PDB entry 6LVD | electron microscopy, 3.20 A resolution | chains A and C of the 8 polymer chains in the assembly

Chain A (and C):
Name: N, N-dimethylformamidase large subunit
Source organism: Paracoccus sp. SSG05
Notes: EC 3.5.1.56; chain C of this document is another copy of the same molecule, construct and numbering; everything in this record applies to it too
Reference sequence: I6NT79 (I6NT79_9RHOB); residues 1-762 here = UniProt positions 1-762
Sequence (775 residues; row label = number of the first residue in the row):
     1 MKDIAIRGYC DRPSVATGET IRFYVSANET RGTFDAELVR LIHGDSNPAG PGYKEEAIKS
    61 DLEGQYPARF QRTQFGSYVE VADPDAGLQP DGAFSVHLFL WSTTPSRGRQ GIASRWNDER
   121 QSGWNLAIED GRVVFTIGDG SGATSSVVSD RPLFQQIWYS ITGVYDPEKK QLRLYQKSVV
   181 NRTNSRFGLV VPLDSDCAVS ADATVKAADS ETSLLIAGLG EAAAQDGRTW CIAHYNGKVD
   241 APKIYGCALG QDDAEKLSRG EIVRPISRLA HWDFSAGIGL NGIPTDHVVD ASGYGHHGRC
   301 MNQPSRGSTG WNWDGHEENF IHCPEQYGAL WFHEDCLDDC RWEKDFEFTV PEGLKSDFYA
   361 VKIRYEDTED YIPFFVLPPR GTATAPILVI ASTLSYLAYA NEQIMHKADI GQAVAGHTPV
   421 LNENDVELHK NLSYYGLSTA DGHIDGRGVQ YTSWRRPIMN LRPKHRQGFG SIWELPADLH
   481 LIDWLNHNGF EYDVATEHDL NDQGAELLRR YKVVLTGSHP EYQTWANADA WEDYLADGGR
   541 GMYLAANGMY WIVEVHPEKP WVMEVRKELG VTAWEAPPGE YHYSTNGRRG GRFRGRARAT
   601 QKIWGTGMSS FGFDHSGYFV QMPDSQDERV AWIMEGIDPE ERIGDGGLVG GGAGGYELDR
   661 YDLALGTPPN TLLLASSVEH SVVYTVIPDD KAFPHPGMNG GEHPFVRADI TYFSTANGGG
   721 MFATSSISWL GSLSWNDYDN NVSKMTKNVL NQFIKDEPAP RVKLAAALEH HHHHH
Disordered / not traced: 408-418, 466-468, 762-775
Differences from the reference sequence: engineered mutation Ala440 (Tyr in I6NT79); expression tag (763-775)
What the authors report for this chain:
  - mutagenesis - Y440A: abolished binding to Fe
  - catalytic residues: His519
  - mutagenesis - E521A: abolished catalytic activity
  - mutagenesis - S395A: unchanged catalytic activity on DMF
  - mutagenesis - H519A, N547A, E657A: abolished catalytic activity on DMF
  - catalytic residues: Asn547, Glu657 (proposed by the authors, not directly observed)

How chain A and chain C interact:
Contacting residue pairs (96; chain A residue first):
  Arg182(A) - Asp529(C)  salt bridge
  Arg182(A) - Glu532(C)  salt bridge
  Arg182(A) - Asp533(C)  salt bridge
  Arg182(A) - Arg598(C)
  Arg182(A) - Lys602(C)
  Thr183(A) - Arg596(C)
  Thr183(A) - Ala597(C)
  Thr183(A) - Lys602(C)
  Ser185(A) - Lys602(C)  hydrogen bond (backbone-side chain)
  Arg186(A) - Lys602(C)
  Arg186(A) - Leu663(C)
  Arg186(A) - Ala664(C)
  Arg186(A) - Gly666(C)
  Phe187(A) - Lys602(C)
  Phe187(A) - Gly666(C)
  Phe187(A) - Pro669(C)  hydrophobic
  Gly188(A) - Lys602(C)
  Leu189(A) - Glu532(C)  hydrogen bond (backbone-side chain)
  Leu189(A) - Ala536(C)
  Val190(A) - Lys602(C)
  Val190(A) - Pro668(C)  hydrophobic
  Val190(A) - Thr715(C)
  Val191(A) - Pro668(C)  hydrophobic
  Pro192(A) - Ser714(C)
  Gly315(A) - Arg588(C)  hydrogen bond (backbone-side chain)
  His316(A) - Arg588(C)
  Glu317(A) - His322(C)  salt bridge
  Glu318(A) - Arg589(C)
  Glu318(A) - Gly595(C)
  Glu318(A) - Arg596(C)  salt bridge
  His322(A) - Glu317(C)
  His322(A) - His322(C)
  Asp529(A) - Arg182(C)  salt bridge
  Glu532(A) - Arg182(C)  salt bridge
  Glu532(A) - Gly188(C)
  Glu532(A) - Leu189(C)  hydrogen bond (side chain-backbone)
  Glu532(A) - Val190(C)
  Asp533(A) - Arg182(C)  salt bridge
  Ala536(A) - Leu189(C)
  Leu569(A) - Leu569(C)
  Leu569(A) - Arg592(C)
  Leu569(A) - Pro688(C)
  Leu569(A) - Asp689(C)
  Gly570(A) - Ala692(C)
  Val571(A) - Phe693(C)  hydrophobic
  Thr572(A) - Ala692(C)
  Thr572(A) - Phe693(C)
  Ala573(A) - Ala692(C)
  Ala573(A) - Phe693(C)  hydrophobic
  Glu575(A) - Arg592(C)  salt bridge
  Pro578(A) - Gly595(C)
  Pro578(A) - Ala597(C)
  Arg588(A) - Gly315(C)
  Arg588(A) - His316(C)
  Arg592(A) - Leu569(C)
  Arg592(A) - Glu575(C)  salt bridge
  Gly595(A) - Pro578(C)
  Arg596(A) - Thr183(C)
  Arg596(A) - Glu318(C)  salt bridge
  Ala597(A) - Arg182(C)
  Ala597(A) - Thr183(C)
  Ala597(A) - Pro578(C)
  Arg598(A) - Arg182(C)
  Lys602(A) - Arg182(C)
  Lys602(A) - Ser185(C)  hydrogen bond (side chain-backbone)
  Lys602(A) - Arg186(C)
  Lys602(A) - Gly188(C)
  Lys602(A) - Val190(C)
  Phe611(A) - Phe693(C)  hydrophobic
  Phe611(A) - Pro694(C)
  Leu663(A) - Arg186(C)
  Ala664(A) - Arg186(C)
  Gly666(A) - Arg186(C)
  Gly666(A) - Phe187(C)
  Pro668(A) - Val191(C)  hydrophobic
  Pro669(A) - Phe187(C)  hydrophobic
  Val682(A) - Pro696(C)
  Val683(A) - Pro696(C)  hydrophobic
  Thr685(A) - Pro694(C)
  Pro688(A) - Leu569(C)
  Pro688(A) - Pro694(C)  hydrophobic
  Lys691(A) - Lys691(C)
  Ala692(A) - Gly570(C)
  Ala692(A) - Thr572(C)
  Ala692(A) - Ala573(C)
  Phe693(A) - Val571(C)  hydrophobic
  Phe693(A) - Thr572(C)
  Phe693(A) - Ala573(C)  hydrophobic
  Phe693(A) - Phe611(C)  hydrophobic
  Pro694(A) - Phe611(C)
  Pro694(A) - Thr685(C)
  Pro694(A) - Pro688(C)  hydrophobic
  Pro696(A) - Val682(C)
  Pro696(A) - Val683(C)  hydrophobic
  Thr715(A) - Val190(C)
  Ala716(A) - Pro192(C)  hydrophobic
Also at the interface, not in a pair above, chain A (60 interface residues in all): Trp313, Asn319, Leu535, Arg589, Arg594, Ile603, Leu665, Asp689, Phe713, Ser714
Also at the interface, not in a pair above, chain C (61 interface residues in all): Trp313, Asn319, Leu535, Arg594, Ile603, Leu665, Asn670, Phe713, Ala716

Overview:
The interface between chain A and chain C involves 60 residues on one side and 61 on the other; the contacts
include 5 hydrogen bonds and 11 salt bridges. Polar contacts include Arg182(A)-Asp529(C), Arg182(A)-Glu532(C)
and Arg182(A)-Asp533(C). From the paper: catalytic residues His519(A), Asn547(A) and Glu657(A); H519A, N547A
and E657A of chain A abolish catalytic activity on DMF; 6 substitutions were tested in all.
Chain A and chain C are both N, N-dimethylformamidase large subunit (Paracoccus sp. SSG05); the structure,
Structure of Dimethylformamidase, tetramer, Y440A mutant, was determined by electron microscopy together with
6LVV, 6LVB, 6LVC and 6LVE from the same study.
